Entry 6DZP (electron microscopy, 3.42 A resolution); this record covers chains A and C of the 34 polymer chains in the assembly.

[Chain A]
Molecule: 23S rRNA
Source organism: Mycobacterium smegmatis str. MC2 155
Sequence (3119 nucleotides; each row starts with the number of its first residue):
     2 AAGUGUUUAA GGGCGCAUGG UGGAUGCCUU GGCACUGGGA GCCGAUGAAG GACGUAGGAG
    62 GCUGCGAUAA GCCUCGGGGA GCUGUCAACC GAGCGUUGAU CCGAGGAUGU CCGAAUGGGG
   122 AAACCCGGCA CGAGUGAUGU CGUGUCACCA GGCGCUGAAU AUAUAGGCGU CUGGGGGGAA
   182 CGCGGGGAAG UGAAACAUCU CAGUACCCGU AGGAAGAGAA AACAAAAUGU GAUUCCGUGA
   242 GUAGUGGCGA GCGAAAGCGG AGGAUGGCUA AACCGUAUGC AUGUGAUACC GGGUAGGGGU
   302 UGUGUGUGCG GGGUUGUGGG ACCUAUCUUU CCGGCUCUAC CUGGCUGGAG GGCAGUGAGA
   362 AAAUGUUGUG GUUAGCGGAA AUGGCUUGGG AUGGCCUGCC GUAGACGGUG AGAGCCCGGU
   422 ACGUGAAAAC CCGACGUCUG UCUUGAUGGU GUUCCCGAGU AGCAGCGGGC CCGUGGAAUC
   482 UGCUGUGAAU CUGCCGGGAC CACCCGGUAA GCCUGAAUAC UUCCCAGUGA CCGAUAGCGG
   542 AUUAGUACCG UGAGGGAAUG GUGAAAAGUA CCCCGGGAGG GGAGUGAAAG AGUACCUGAA
   602 ACCGUGCGCU UACAAUCCGU CAGAGCCCUC GACGUGUCGU GGGGUGAUGG CGUGCCUUUU
   662 GAAGAAUGAG CCUGCGAGUC AGGGACAUGU CGCGAGGUUA ACCCGGGUGG GGUAGCCGCA
   722 GCGAAAGCGA GUCUGAAUAG GGCGUAUCCA CACAAGAGUG UGUGGUGUAG UGGUGUGUUC
   782 UGGACCCGAA GCGGAGUGAU CUACCCAUGG CCAGGGUGAA GCGCGGGUAA GACCGCGUGG
   842 AGGCCCGAAC CCACUUAGGU UGAAGACUGA GGGGAUGAGC UGUGGGUAGG GGUGAAAGGC
   902 CAAUCAAACU CCGUGAUAGC UGGUUCUCCC CGAAAUGCAU UUAGGUGCAG CGUCGCAUGU
   962 UUCUUGCCGG AGGUAGAGCU ACUGGAUGGC CGAUGGGCCC CACAGGGUUA CUGACGUCAG
  1022 CCAAACUCCG AAUGCCGGUA AGUCCAAGAG UGCGGCAGUG AGACGGCGGG GGAUAAGCUC
  1082 CGUGCGUCGA GAGGGAAACA GCCCAGAUCG CCGGCUAAGG CCCCUAAGCG UGUGCUAAGU
  1142 GGAAAAGGAU GUGCAGUCGC GAAGACAACC AGGAGGUUGG CUUAGAAGCA GCCACCCUUG
  1202 AAAGAGUGCG UAAUAGCUCA CUGGUCAAGU GAUUGUGCGC CGAUAAUGUA GCGGGGCUCA
  1262 AGCACACCGC CGAAGCCGCG GCAGCCAACG UGUUGGCUGG GUAGGGGAGC GUCCUGCAUC
  1322 CGGUGAAGCC GCCGAGUGAU CGAGUGGUGG AGGGUGUGGG AGUGAGAAUG CAGGCAUGAG
  1382 UAGCGAUUAG GCAAGUGAGA ACCUUGCCCG CCGAAAGACC AAGGGUUCCU GGGCCAGGCC
  1442 AGUCCGCCCA GGGUGAGUCG GGACCUAAGG CGAGGCCGAC AGGCGUAGUC GAUGGACAAC
  1502 GGGUUGAUAU UCCCGUACCC GUGUAUGUGC GUCCAUGAUG AAUCAGCGGU ACUAACCAUC
  1562 CAAAACCACC GUGACCGCAC CUUUCGGGGU GUGGCGUUGG UGGGGCUGCA UGGGACCUUC
  1622 GUUGGUAGUA GUCAAGCGAU GGGGUGACGC AGGAAGGUAG CCGUACCGGU CAGUGGUAAU
  1682 ACCGGGGUAA GCCUGUAGGG AGUCAGAUAG GUAAAUCCGU CUGGCAUAUA UCCUGAGAGG
  1742 UGAUGCAUAG CCGAGUGAGG CGAAUUCGGU GAUCCUAUGC UGCCGAGAAA AGCCUCUAGC
  1802 GAGGACAUAC ACGGCCCGUA CCCCAAACCA ACACAGGUGG UCAGGUAGAG AAUACUAAGG
  1862 CGUACGAGUG AACUAUGGUU AAGGAACUCG GCAAAAUGCC CCCGUAACUU CGGGAGAAGG
  1922 GGGACCCACA UGGCGUGUAA GCCUUUACGG CCCAAGCGUG AGUGGGUGGC ACAAACCAGU
  1982 GAGAAGCGAC UGUUUACUAA AAACACAGGU CCGUGCGAAG UCGCAAGACG AUGUAUACGG
  2042 ACUGACGCCU GCCCGGUGCU GGAAGGUUAA GAGGACCCGU UAACUCCCUU UGGGGGUGAA
  2102 GCGGAGAAUU UAAGCCCCAG UAAACGGCGG UGGUAACUAU AACCAUCCUA AGGUAGCGAA
  2162 AUUCCUUGUC GGGUAAGUUC CGACCUGCAC GAAUGGCGUA ACGACUUCUC AACUGUCUCA
  2222 ACCAUAGACU CGGCGAAAUU GCACUACGAG UAAAGAUGCU CGUUACGCGC GGCAGGACGA
  2282 AAAGACCCCG GGACCUUCAC UACAACUUGG UAUUGGUGCU CGAUACGGUU UGUGUAGGAU
  2342 AGGUGGGAGA CUGUGAAGCU CACACGCCAG UGUGGGUGGA GUCGUUGUUG AAAUACCACU
  2402 CUGAUCGUAU UGGGCCUCUA ACCUCGGACC GUAUAUCCGG UUCAGGGACA GUGCCUGGUG
  2462 GGUAGUUUAA CUGGGGCGGU UGCCUCCUAA AAUGUAACGG AGGCGCCCAA AGGUUCCCUC
  2522 AACCUGGACG GCAAUCAGGU GUUGAGUGUA AGUGCACAAG GGAGCUUGAC UGCGAGACGG
  2582 ACAUGUCGAG CAGGGACGAA AGUCGGGACU AGUGAUCCGG CACCUCUGAG UGGAAGGGGU
  2642 GUCGCUCAAC GGAUAAAAGG UACCCCGGGG AUAACAGGCU GAUCUUCCCC AAGAGUCCAU
  2702 AUCGACGGGA UGGUUUGGCA CCUCGAUGUC GGCUCGUCGC AUCCUGGGGC UGGAGCAGGU
  2762 CCCAAGGGUU GGGCUGUUCG CCCAUUAAAG CGGCACGCGA GCUGGGUUUA GAACGUCGUG
  2822 AGACAGUUCG GUCUCUAUCC GCCGCGCGCG UCAGAAGCUU GAGGAAACCU GUCCCUAGUA
  2882 CGAGAGGACC GGGACGGACG AACCUCUGGU AUACCAGUUG UCCCACCAGG GGCACGGCUG
  2942 GAUAGCCACG UUCGGACAGG AUAACCGCUG AAAGCAUCUA AGCGGGAAAC CUCUUCCAAG
  3002 ACCAGGCUUC UCACCCUCUA GGAGGGAUAA GGCCCCCCGC AGACCACGGG AUUGAUAGAC
  3062 CAGACCUGGA AGCCUAGUAA UAGGUGCAGG GAACUGGCAC UAACCGGCCG AAAACUUAC

[Chain C]
Protein: 50S ribosomal protein L2
Source organism: Mycobacterium smegmatis (strain ATCC 700084 / mc(2)155)
UniProtKB: A0QSD4 (RL2_MYCS2); numbering as in UniProt (aligned over 1-278)
Chain sequence (278 residues; row label = number of the first residue in the row):
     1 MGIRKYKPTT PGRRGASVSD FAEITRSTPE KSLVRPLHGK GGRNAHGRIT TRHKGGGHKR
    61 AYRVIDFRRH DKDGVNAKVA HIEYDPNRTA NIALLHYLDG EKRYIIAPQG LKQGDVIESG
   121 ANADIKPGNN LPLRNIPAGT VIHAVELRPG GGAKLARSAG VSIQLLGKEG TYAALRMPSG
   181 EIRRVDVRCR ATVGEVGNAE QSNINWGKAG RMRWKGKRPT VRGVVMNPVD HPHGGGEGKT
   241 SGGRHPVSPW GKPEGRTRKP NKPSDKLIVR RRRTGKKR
Disordered / not traced: 1, 277-278

[Chain A / chain C interface]
Residue-residue contacts (240; chain A residue first):
  C805(A) / Arg-43(C)  base contact
  C805(A) / Arg-218(C)  sugar contact
  C806(A) / Lys-40(C)  sugar contact
  C806(A) / Gly-41(C)  sugar contact
  C806(A) / Arg-43(C)  sugar contact
  C806(A) / Gly-56(C)  phosphate contact
  C806(A) / Arg-218(C)  salt bridge to the phosphate
  C807(A) / Gly-39(C)  sugar contact
  C807(A) / Gly-56(C)  hydrogen bond to the phosphate
  A808(A) / Gly-39(C)  phosphate contact
  U809(A) / Lys-59(C)  salt bridge to the phosphate
  A821(A) / Arg-4(C)  sugar contact
  A821(A) / Lys-7(C)  salt bridge to the phosphate
  A842(A) / Thr-9(C)  base contact
  A842(A) / Arg-13(C)  hydrogen bond to the sugar
  G843(A) / Thr-10(C)  phosphate contact
  G843(A) / Arg-13(C)  sugar contact
  G844(A) / Thr-10(C)  hydrogen bond to the phosphate
  G844(A) / Arg-13(C)  salt bridge to the phosphate
  G844(A) / Lys-208(C)  salt bridge to the phosphate
  G844(A) / Ala-209(C)  base contact
  G844(A) / Gly-210(C)  base contact
  A879(A) / Lys-208(C)  salt bridge to the phosphate
  A879(A) / Ala-209(C)  base contact
  A879(A) / Gly-210(C)  sugar contact
  A879(A) / Arg-213(C)  hydrogen bond to the base
  A879(A) / Trp-214(C)  hydrogen bond to the phosphate
  U888(A) / His-46(C)  sugar contact
  U888(A) / Gly-47(C)  sugar contact
  U888(A) / Arg-48(C)  sugar contact
  G890(A) / Arg-48(C)  salt bridge to the phosphate
  G892(A) / Arg-48(C)  sugar contact
  G893(A) / Arg-48(C)  sugar contact
  U894(A) / Arg-48(C)  phosphate contact
  U894(A) / Ile-49(C)  hydrogen bond to the phosphate
  G895(A) / Ile-49(C)  phosphate contact
  G895(A) / Arg-218(C)  salt bridge to the phosphate
  G895(A) / Asp-230(C)  hydrogen bond to the base
  A896(A) / Arg-218(C)  salt bridge to the phosphate
  A896(A) / Pro-219(C)  sugar contact
  A897(A) / Val-221(C)  base contact
  A897(A) / Val-225(C)  sugar contact
  A897(A) / Met-226(C)  base contact
  G899(A) / Asn-227(C)  hydrogen bond to the phosphate
  G899(A) / Val-229(C)  base contact
  G1470(A) / His-38(C)  salt bridge to the phosphate
  C1485(A) / His-46(C)  phosphate contact
  G1486(A) / Ala-45(C)  phosphate contact
  U1646(A) / Lys-31(C)  salt bridge to the phosphate
  G1647(A) / Lys-31(C)  salt bridge to the phosphate
  A1648(A) / Lys-31(C)  hydrogen bond to the sugar
  G1711(A) / Asp-99(C)  phosphate contact
  G1711(A) / Glu-101(C)  sugar contact
  G1720(A) / Asp-99(C)  hydrogen bond to the base
  G1720(A) / Gly-100(C)  hydrogen bond to the sugar
  G1720(A) / Lys-102(C)  hydrogen bond to the phosphate
  U1721(A) / Tyr-97(C)  sugar contact
  U1721(A) / Leu-98(C)  hydrogen bond to the sugar
  U1721(A) / Gly-100(C)  sugar contact
  U1721(A) / Lys-102(C)  salt bridge to the phosphate
  C1722(A) / Lys-78(C)  salt bridge to the phosphate
  C1784(A) / Arg-4(C)  phosphate contact
  C1785(A) / Arg-4(C)  salt bridge to the phosphate
  G1786(A) / Val-18(C)  phosphate contact
  G1786(A) / His-58(C)  base contact
  G1786(A) / Arg-211(C)  salt bridge to the phosphate
  G1786(A) / Trp-214(C)  stacking on the base
  A1787(A) / Phe-21(C)  base contact
  A1787(A) / His-58(C)  sugar contact
  A1787(A) / Arg-60(C)  salt bridge to the phosphate
  A1787(A) / Arg-63(C)  sugar contact
  A1787(A) / Tyr-84(C)  stacking on the base
  A1787(A) / Pro-86(C)  sugar contact
  G1788(A) / His-58(C)  base contact
  G1788(A) / Lys-59(C)  sugar contact
  G1788(A) / Arg-60(C)  sugar contact
  G1788(A) / Ala-61(C)  sugar contact
  G1788(A) / Arg-63(C)  salt bridge to the phosphate
  G1788(A) / Pro-86(C)  phosphate contact
  A1789(A) / Pro-36(C)  sugar contact
  A1789(A) / Lys-59(C)  hydrogen bond to the phosphate
  A1790(A) / Pro-36(C)  sugar contact
  U1911(A) / Arg-14(C)  hydrogen bond to the sugar
  C1912(A) / Pro-8(C)  phosphate contact
  G1913(A) / Pro-8(C)  base contact
  G1913(A) / Thr-9(C)  sugar contact
  G1913(A) / Arg-14(C)  base contact
  A1990(A) / Pro-11(C)  hydrogen bond to the base
  C1991(A) / Pro-11(C)  base contact
  C2005(A) / Arg-222(C)  salt bridge to the phosphate
  C2005(A) / Val-225(C)  phosphate contact
  A2006(A) / Pro-219(C)  sugar contact
  A2006(A) / Thr-220(C)  phosphate contact
  A2006(A) / Arg-222(C)  salt bridge to the phosphate
  C2007(A) / Lys-208(C)  sugar contact
  C2007(A) / Ala-209(C)  hydrogen bond to the sugar
  C2007(A) / Thr-220(C)  hydrogen bond to the phosphate
  A2008(A) / Asn-205(C)  hydrogen bond to the sugar
  A2008(A) / Trp-206(C)  phosphate contact
  A2008(A) / Gly-207(C)  hydrogen bond to the sugar
  A2008(A) / Lys-208(C)  sugar contact
  A2008(A) / Met-212(C)  sugar contact
  G2009(A) / Ile-204(C)  phosphate contact
  G2009(A) / Asn-205(C)  sugar contact
  G2009(A) / Trp-206(C)  phosphate contact
  G2014(A) / Gly-255(C)  sugar contact
  G2014(A) / Arg-256(C)  salt bridge to the phosphate
  G2014(A) / Thr-257(C)  hydrogen bond to the sugar
  G2014(A) / Arg-272(C)  sugar contact
  G2014(A) / Thr-274(C)  phosphate contact
  U2015(A) / Arg-256(C)  phosphate contact
  U2015(A) / Thr-257(C)  sugar contact
  U2015(A) / Arg-258(C)  phosphate contact
  U2015(A) / Arg-272(C)  salt bridge to the phosphate
  G2016(A) / Leu-155(C)  base contact
  G2016(A) / Met-177(C)  base contact
  G2016(A) / Pro-178(C)  base contact
  G2016(A) / Ser-179(C)  hydrogen bond to the base
  G2016(A) / Glu-181(C)  hydrogen bond to the sugar
  G2016(A) / Arg-183(C)  sugar contact
  G2016(A) / Arg-258(C)  salt bridge to the phosphate
  G2016(A) / Ile-268(C)  sugar contact
  G2016(A) / Arg-272(C)  salt bridge to the phosphate
  C2017(A) / Lys-154(C)  sugar contact
  C2017(A) / Arg-183(C)  salt bridge to the phosphate
  C2017(A) / Arg-258(C)  salt bridge to the phosphate
  C2017(A) / Lys-262(C)  salt bridge to the phosphate
  C2017(A) / Ser-264(C)  hydrogen bond to the phosphate
  G2018(A) / Lys-154(C)  salt bridge to the phosphate
  A2020(A) / Thr-257(C)  hydrogen bond to the sugar
  G2021(A) / Thr-51(C)  hydrogen bond to the base
  U2022(A) / Thr-50(C)  base contact
  U2022(A) / Trp-250(C)  sugar contact
  U2022(A) / Lys-252(C)  salt bridge to the phosphate
  C2023(A) / Asn-44(C)  hydrogen bond to the base
  C2023(A) / His-46(C)  hydrogen bond to the sugar
  C2023(A) / Arg-48(C)  hydrogen bond to the phosphate
  G2024(A) / Arg-48(C)  salt bridge to the phosphate
  G2028(A) / His-46(C)  base contact
  A2029(A) / Asn-44(C)  sugar contact
  A2029(A) / Ala-45(C)  hydrogen bond to the sugar
  C2030(A) / Lys-40(C)  phosphate contact
  C2030(A) / Gly-42(C)  sugar contact
  C2030(A) / Arg-43(C)  hydrogen bond to the sugar
  C2030(A) / Asn-44(C)  sugar contact
  C2030(A) / Thr-50(C)  hydrogen bond to the base
  C2030(A) / Thr-51(C)  base contact
  G2031(A) / Thr-51(C)  hydrogen bond to the sugar
  G2031(A) / Lys-54(C)  phosphate contact
  A2032(A) / Lys-54(C)  salt bridge to the phosphate
  U2033(A) / Tyr-62(C)  base contact
  G2034(A) / Tyr-62(C)  hydrogen bond to the phosphate
  G2034(A) / Asn-87(C)  sugar contact
  G2034(A) / Arg-88(C)  salt bridge to the phosphate
  G2034(A) / Arg-157(C)  salt bridge to the phosphate
  U2035(A) / Arg-88(C)  salt bridge to the phosphate
  U2035(A) / Lys-154(C)  hydrogen bond to the sugar
  U2035(A) / Leu-155(C)  sugar contact
  U2035(A) / Ala-156(C)  hydrogen bond to the sugar
  U2035(A) / Arg-157(C)  salt bridge to the phosphate
  U2035(A) / Ser-158(C)  phosphate contact
  A2036(A) / Leu-155(C)  phosphate contact
  A2036(A) / Ala-156(C)  hydrogen bond to the phosphate
  A2036(A) / Arg-157(C)  hydrogen bond to the phosphate
  A2036(A) / Ser-158(C)  phosphate contact
  A2036(A) / Pro-178(C)  sugar contact
  A2036(A) / Ser-179(C)  base contact
  A2036(A) / Arg-272(C)  base contact
  U2037(A) / Ser-158(C)  hydrogen bond to the sugar
  U2037(A) / Ala-159(C)  hydrogen bond to the sugar
  U2037(A) / Gly-160(C)  base contact
  U2037(A) / Asn-198(C)  base contact
  U2037(A) / Ala-199(C)  hydrogen bond to the base
  U2037(A) / Gln-201(C)  base contact
  U2037(A) / Ser-202(C)  base contact
  A2038(A) / Thr-89(C)  sugar contact
  G2040(A) / Lys-54(C)  salt bridge to the phosphate
  G2041(A) / Arg-52(C)  salt bridge to the phosphate
  G2041(A) / His-53(C)  salt bridge to the phosphate
  G2041(A) / Ser-248(C)  sugar contact
  G2041(A) / Pro-249(C)  phosphate contact
  G2041(A) / Glu-254(C)  hydrogen bond to the base
  A2042(A) / Arg-52(C)  salt bridge to the phosphate
  A2042(A) / His-231(C)  salt bridge to the phosphate
  A2042(A) / His-233(C)  phosphate contact
  A2042(A) / Val-247(C)  sugar contact
  A2042(A) / Pro-249(C)  phosphate contact
  A2042(A) / Glu-254(C)  sugar contact
  C2043(A) / Arg-222(C)  phosphate contact
  C2043(A) / Gly-223(C)  hydrogen bond to the phosphate
  C2043(A) / Val-224(C)  hydrogen bond to the phosphate
  C2043(A) / His-233(C)  salt bridge to the phosphate
  U2044(A) / Arg-222(C)  salt bridge to the phosphate
  U2044(A) / Val-224(C)  phosphate contact
  G2045(A) / Arg-222(C)  base contact
  U2058(A) / His-245(C)  hydrogen bond to the base
  G2059(A) / His-245(C)  sugar contact
  C2060(A) / Glu-254(C)  sugar contact
  U2061(A) / Arg-256(C)  hydrogen bond to the sugar
  G2062(A) / Arg-256(C)  salt bridge to the phosphate
  A2125(A) / Pro-246(C)  sugar contact
  C2126(A) / Ser-241(C)  hydrogen bond to the phosphate
  C2126(A) / His-245(C)  base contact
  G2127(A) / Ser-241(C)  hydrogen bond to the phosphate
  U2195(A) / Lys-239(C)  base contact
  U2195(A) / Thr-240(C)  hydrogen bond to the sugar
  U2195(A) / Ser-241(C)  base contact
  G2196(A) / Lys-239(C)  salt bridge to the phosphate
  A2201(A) / Arg-14(C)  base contact
  C2296(A) / Pro-228(C)  sugar contact
  U2297(A) / Pro-228(C)  phosphate contact
  U2298(A) / Arg-244(C)  salt bridge to the phosphate
  U2308(A) / Lys-259(C)  phosphate contact
  U2309(A) / Asn-261(C)  hydrogen bond to the phosphate
  U2425(A) / Arg-148(C)  hydrogen bond to the base
  G2427(A) / Arg-148(C)  hydrogen bond to the sugar
  G2427(A) / Gly-150(C)  hydrogen bond to the sugar
  G2427(A) / Gly-151(C)  sugar contact
  G2428(A) / Arg-68(C)  salt bridge to the phosphate
  G2428(A) / Gly-150(C)  sugar contact
  A2429(A) / Arg-68(C)  salt bridge to the phosphate
  A2445(A) / Arg-148(C)  base contact
  A2445(A) / Arg-188(C)  hydrogen bond to the sugar
  G2446(A) / Arg-148(C)  base contact
  G2446(A) / Arg-188(C)  salt bridge to the phosphate
  G2448(A) / Lys-266(C)  phosphate contact
  G2463(A) / Arg-244(C)  salt bridge to the phosphate
  G2463(A) / Gly-251(C)  sugar contact
  C2664(A) / Glu-237(C)  phosphate contact
  A2814(A) / Gly-238(C)  phosphate contact
  A2814(A) / Lys-239(C)  phosphate contact
  C2815(A) / Gly-238(C)  phosphate contact
  C2815(A) / Lys-239(C)  hydrogen bond to the phosphate
  G2821(A) / Gly-243(C)  sugar contact
  A2822(A) / Gly-235(C)  phosphate contact
  A2822(A) / Gly-236(C)  phosphate contact
  G2823(A) / Gly-235(C)  phosphate contact
  G2823(A) / Gly-236(C)  hydrogen bond to the phosphate
  G2823(A) / Glu-237(C)  base contact
  A2824(A) / Glu-237(C)  phosphate contact
Other interface residues (no listed pair), chain A (121 interface residues in all): A820, C845, G887, A889, A898, A908, A1469, G1645, A1710, A2027, C2039, A2046, G2447, A2451, G2452, G2462, U2820
Other interface residues (no listed pair), chain C (140 interface residues in all): Tyr-6, Gly-12, Ser-27, Ser-32, Val-34, Leu-37, Gly-55, Lys-72, His-96, Val-161, Tyr-172, Lys-215, Pro-232, Gly-234, Arg-271

[Overview]
Chain A and chain C form an interface of 121 and 140 residues respectively, with 56 hydrogen bonds, 49 salt
bridges and 2 aromatic stacking contacts. Polar pairs include A879(A)/Arg-213(C), G895(A)/Asp-230(C) and
G1720(A)/Asp-99(C).
Chain A is 23S rRNA (Mycobacterium smegmatis str. MC2 155) and chain C is 50S ribosomal protein L2
(Mycobacterium smegmatis (strain ATCC 700084 / mc(2)155)); the structure, Cryo-EM Structure of Mycobacterium
smegmatis C(minus) 50S ribosomal subunit, was determined by electron microscopy together with 6DZI and 6DZK
from the same study.
